PDB entry 5BYJ | X-ray diffraction, 1.80 A resolution | chain A

Chain A:
Protein: Sulfotransferase
Source organism: Schistosoma mansoni
UniProtKB: G4VLE5 (G4VLE5_SCHMA); residues 1-257 here = UniProt positions 1-257
Amino-acid sequence (259 residues; numbered -1 to 257; the number before each row is that of its first residue; numbers below 1 keep their minus sign (Gly-1 is residue -1)):
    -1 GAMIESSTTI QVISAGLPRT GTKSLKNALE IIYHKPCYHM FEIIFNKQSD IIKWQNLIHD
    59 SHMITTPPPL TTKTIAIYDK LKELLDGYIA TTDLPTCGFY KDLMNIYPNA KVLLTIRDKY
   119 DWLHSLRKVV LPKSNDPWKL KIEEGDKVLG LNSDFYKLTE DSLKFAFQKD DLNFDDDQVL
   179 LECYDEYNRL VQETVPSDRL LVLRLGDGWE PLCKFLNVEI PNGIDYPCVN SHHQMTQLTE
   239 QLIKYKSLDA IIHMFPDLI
Not modelled in the structure: 65-67
Differences from the reference sequence: expression tag (-1 to 0)
Small-molecule neighbours:
  - adenosine-3'-5'-diphosphate (A3P): Leu15, Pro16, Arg17, Thr18, Gly19, Thr20, Lys21, Ser22, Arg115, Ser123, Leu203, Gly204, Tyr224, Pro225, Cys226, Val227, Asn228, Ser229, His230
  - oxamniquine (OQR; {(2R)-7-nitro-2-[(propan-2-ylamino)methyl]-1,2,3,4-tetrahydroquinolin-6-yl}methanol): Pro16, His37, Met38, Phe39, Ile42, Asp91, Leu92, Val128, Ile140, Gly143, Asp144, Leu147, Leu149, Phe153, Thr157, Met233, Leu236, Thr237, Leu240
What the authors report for this chain:
  - binding site for oxamniquine: Asp91, Asp144, Thr157

Overview:
Bound to chain A: adenosine-3'-5'-diphosphate and oxamniquine. From the paper: a binding site for oxamniquine
at Asp91, Asp144 and Thr157.
Chain A is Sulfotransferase (Schistosoma mansoni); the structure, Schistosoma mansoni (Blood Fluke)
Sulfotransferase/R-oxamniquine Complex, was determined by X-ray diffraction together with 5BYK from the same
study.
